PDB entry 8TQ4 | X-ray diffraction, 3.59 A resolution | chains A and P of the 5 polymer chains in the assembly

# Chain A
Molecule: H2 class I histocompatibility antigen D-d alpha chain (H2-Dd)
Organism: Mus musculus
UniProt: P01900 (HA12_MOUSE); residues 2-274 here correspond to UniProt positions 26-298 (UniProt number = residue number + 24)
Chain sequence (273 residues; numbered 2 to 274; the number before each row is that of its first residue):
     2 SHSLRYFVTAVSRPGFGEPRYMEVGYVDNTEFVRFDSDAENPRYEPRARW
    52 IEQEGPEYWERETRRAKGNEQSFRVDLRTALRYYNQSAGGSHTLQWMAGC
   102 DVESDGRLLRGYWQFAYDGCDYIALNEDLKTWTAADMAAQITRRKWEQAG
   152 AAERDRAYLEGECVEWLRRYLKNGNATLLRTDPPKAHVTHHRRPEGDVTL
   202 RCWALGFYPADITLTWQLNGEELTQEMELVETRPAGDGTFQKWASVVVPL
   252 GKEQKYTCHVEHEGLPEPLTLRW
Cystine bridges: C101-C164, C203-C259
Curated features (UniProtKB/Swiss-Prot):
  - glycosylation (N-linked (GlcNAc...) asparagine): N86, N176

# Chain P
Molecule: HV1: HIV-1 P18-I10
Chain sequence (10 residues; each row starts with the number of its first residue):
     1 RGPGRAFVTI

# Interface between chain A and chain P
Pairs across the interface - 43 pairs, chain A then chain P:
  Y7(A) - R1(P)  hydrogen bond (side chain-backbone)
  Y7(A) - G2(P)
  Y7(A) - P3(P)
  Y59(A) - R1(P)
  R62(A) - R1(P)
  E63(A) - R1(P)
  E63(A) - G2(P)  hydrogen bond (side chain-backbone)
  R66(A) - G2(P)  hydrogen bond (side chain-backbone)
  R66(A) - P3(P)  hydrogen bond (side chain-backbone)
  R66(A) - G4(P)
  G69(A) - F7(P)
  N70(A) - P3(P)  hydrogen bond (side chain-backbone)
  N70(A) - G4(P)
  N70(A) - R5(P)  hydrogen bond (side chain-backbone)
  S73(A) - R5(P)
  S73(A) - F7(P)
  F74(A) - R5(P)
  V76(A) - T9(P)
  D77(A) - R5(P)  salt bridge
  D77(A) - V8(P)
  D77(A) - T9(P)
  D77(A) - I10(P)  hydrogen bond (side chain-backbone)
  T80(A) - T9(P)
  T80(A) - I10(P)
  Y84(A) - I10(P)
  W97(A) - P3(P)  hydrophobic
  W97(A) - R5(P)
  A99(A) - P3(P)  hydrophobic
  W114(A) - P3(P)  hydrophobic
  W114(A) - G4(P)
  F116(A) - R5(P)
  T143(A) - I10(P)  hydrogen bond (side chain-backbone)
  K146(A) - T9(P)  hydrogen bond (side chain-backbone)
  K146(A) - I10(P)
  W147(A) - T9(P)  hydrogen bond (side chain-backbone)
  W147(A) - I10(P)  hydrophobic
  R155(A) - A6(P)
  Y159(A) - R1(P)  hydrogen bond (side chain-backbone)
  Y159(A) - G2(P)
  Y159(A) - P3(P)
  E163(A) - R1(P)  salt bridge
  W167(A) - R1(P)
  Y171(A) - R1(P)  hydrogen bond (side chain-backbone)
Other interface residues (no listed pair), chain A (29 interface residues in all): L5, A81, L95, Y123

# Overview
29 residues of chain A and 10 residues of chain P are in contact; the contacts include 12 hydrogen bonds and 2
salt bridges. Polar contacts include D77(A)-R5(P), E163(A)-R1(P) and Y7(A)-R1(P).
Chain A is H2 class I histocompatibility antigen D-d alpha chain (H2-Dd) (Mus musculus) and chain P is HV1:
HIV-1 P18-I10; the structure, Crystal structure of Fab M142 in complex with MHC-I (H2-Dd), was determined by
X-ray diffraction.
